Entry 4BDZ (X-ray diffraction, 2.85 A resolution); this record covers chains A and B of the 4 polymer chains in the assembly.

# Chain A (and B)
Name: Pfv integrase
Source organism: Human spumaretrovirus
Notes: EC 2.7.7.-; chain B of this document is another copy of the same molecule, construct and numbering; everything in this record applies to it too
UniProt: P14350 (POL_FOAMV); residues 1-392 here correspond to UniProt positions 752-1143 (UniProt number = residue number + 751)
Sequence (395 residues; numbered -2 to 392; the number before each row is that of its first residue; numbers below 1 keep their minus sign (Gly-2 is residue -2)):
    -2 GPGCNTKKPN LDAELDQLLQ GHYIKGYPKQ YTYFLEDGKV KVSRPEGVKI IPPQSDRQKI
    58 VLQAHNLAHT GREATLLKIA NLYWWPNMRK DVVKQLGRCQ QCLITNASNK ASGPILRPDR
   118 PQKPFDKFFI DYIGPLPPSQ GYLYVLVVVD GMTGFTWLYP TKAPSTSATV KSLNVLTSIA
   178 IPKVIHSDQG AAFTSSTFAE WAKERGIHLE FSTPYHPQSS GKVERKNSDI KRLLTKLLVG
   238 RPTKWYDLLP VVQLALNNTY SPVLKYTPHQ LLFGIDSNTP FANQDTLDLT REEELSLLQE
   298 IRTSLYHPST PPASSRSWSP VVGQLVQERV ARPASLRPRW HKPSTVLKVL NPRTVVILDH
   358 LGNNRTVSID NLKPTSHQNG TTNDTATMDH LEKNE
Disordered / not traced: -2 to 7, 376-392 (chain B: -2 to 115, 300-392)
Construct notes: expression tag (-2 to 0); variant Ser217 (Gly968 in P14350), Gly218 (Ser969 in P14350)
Swiss-Prot annotation at these positions:
  - binding site (Mg(2+)): Asp123, Asp185
Metal / ion sites: Zn2+: His62, His66, Cys96, Cys99; Mg2+ site 1: Asp128, Asp185 (together with XZ-90); Mg2+ site 2: Asp128, Glu221 (together with XZ-90)
Residues lining bound ligands: XZ-90 (19C; 2-[(3-chloranyl-4-fluoranyl-phenyl)methyl]-6,7-bis(oxidanyl)isoindol-1-one): Asp128, Tyr129, Asp185, Pro214, Gln215, Glu221
From the paper describing this entry:
  - binding site for XZ-90: Pro214, Gln215, Glu221

# How chain A and chain B interact
Contacting residue pairs (62; chain A residue first):
  Pro121(A) - Ile272(B)
  Phe122(A) - Phe270(B)  hydrophobic
  Phe122(A) - Asn275(B)  hydrogen bond (backbone-side chain)
  Asn171(A) - Pro247(B)
  Thr174(A) - Leu251(B)
  Ser175(A) - Pro247(B)
  Ser175(A) - Gln250(B)
  Ile176(A) - Phe152(B)
  Ile176(A) - Trp154(B)
  Ile176(A) - Gln250(B)
  Ile176(A) - Phe270(B)  hydrophobic
  Ala177(A) - Leu251(B)  hydrophobic
  Ile178(A) - Leu251(B)  hydrophobic
  Ile178(A) - Asn275(B)  hydrogen bond (backbone-side chain)
  Ile178(A) - Thr276(B)
  Pro179(A) - Asn275(B)
  Lys180(A) - Asn275(B)  hydrogen bond
  Pro247(A) - Ser175(B)
  Gln250(A) - Ser175(B)  hydrogen bond (side chain-backbone)
  Gln250(A) - Ile176(B)
  Leu251(A) - Thr174(B)
  Leu251(A) - Ser175(B)
  Leu251(A) - Ile178(B)  hydrophobic
  His266(A) - Phe122(B)
  Leu269(A) - Phe270(B)
  Phe270(A) - Phe122(B)  hydrophobic
  Phe270(A) - Leu269(B)  hydrophobic
  Phe270(A) - Phe270(B)  hydrophobic
  Ile272(A) - Lys120(B)
  Ile272(A) - Phe122(B)
  Asp273(A) - Phe122(B)
  Ser274(A) - Phe122(B)
  Ser274(A) - Ala177(B)
  Ser274(A) - Ile178(B)  hydrogen bond (side chain-backbone)
  Asn275(A) - Ile178(B)  hydrogen bond (backbone-backbone)
  Asn275(A) - Pro179(B)  hydrogen bond (side chain-backbone)
  Asn275(A) - Lys180(B)
  Asn275(A) - Arg202(B)
  Asn275(A) - Gly203(B)  hydrogen bond (side chain-backbone)
  Thr276(A) - Ile178(B)
  Thr283(A) - Lys120(B)  hydrogen bond (backbone-side chain)
  Leu284(A) - Arg117(B)
  Leu284(A) - Pro118(B)
  Asp285(A) - Pro118(B)
  Leu286(A) - Pro118(B)
  Leu286(A) - Lys120(B)  hydrogen bond (backbone-side chain)
  Thr287(A) - Lys120(B)
  Arg288(A) - Lys120(B)
  Arg288(A) - Pro121(B)
  Arg288(A) - Met149(B)
  Arg288(A) - Leu268(B)  hydrogen bond (side chain-backbone)
  Arg288(A) - Leu269(B)  hydrogen bond (side chain-backbone)
  Glu289(A) - Tyr263(B)
  Glu291(A) - Lys120(B)  salt bridge
  Leu292(A) - Gln267(B)
  Leu292(A) - Leu268(B)
  Leu292(A) - Gly271(B)
  Leu295(A) - Phe270(B)
  Gln296(A) - Gly271(B)  hydrogen bond (side chain-backbone)
  Arg299(A) - Phe270(B)  hydrogen bond (side chain-backbone)
  Arg299(A) - Gly271(B)
  Arg299(A) - Ile272(B)
Other interface residues (no listed pair), chain A (36 interface residues in all): Lys120, Phe152, Trp154
Other interface residues (no listed pair), chain B (32 interface residues in all): Gln119, Ile204, His266

# Summary
Chain A and chain B form an interface of 36 and 32 residues respectively; the contacts include 14 hydrogen
bonds and 1 salt bridge. Polar contacts include Glu291(A)-Lys120(B), Phe122(A)-Asn275(B) and
Ile178(A)-Asn275(B). Chain A binds XZ-90. The paper reports a binding site for XZ-90 at Pro214(A), Gln215(A)
and Glu221(A).
Both chains are Pfv integrase (Human spumaretrovirus). Entry 4BDZ (PFV intasome with inhibitor XZ-90) was
determined by X-ray diffraction (same publication as 4BDY, 4BE0, 4BE1 and 4BE2).
